4HJL - chains A and B; structure by X-ray diffraction, 1.50 A resolution.

[Chain A]
Molecule: Naphthalene 1,2-dioxygenase subunit alpha
From: Pseudomonas sp
Notes: EC 1.14.12.12
Reference sequence: P0A111 (NDOB_PSEU8); residue numbers follow UniProt; this construct covers 1-446
Sequence (446 residues; row label = number of the first residue in the row):
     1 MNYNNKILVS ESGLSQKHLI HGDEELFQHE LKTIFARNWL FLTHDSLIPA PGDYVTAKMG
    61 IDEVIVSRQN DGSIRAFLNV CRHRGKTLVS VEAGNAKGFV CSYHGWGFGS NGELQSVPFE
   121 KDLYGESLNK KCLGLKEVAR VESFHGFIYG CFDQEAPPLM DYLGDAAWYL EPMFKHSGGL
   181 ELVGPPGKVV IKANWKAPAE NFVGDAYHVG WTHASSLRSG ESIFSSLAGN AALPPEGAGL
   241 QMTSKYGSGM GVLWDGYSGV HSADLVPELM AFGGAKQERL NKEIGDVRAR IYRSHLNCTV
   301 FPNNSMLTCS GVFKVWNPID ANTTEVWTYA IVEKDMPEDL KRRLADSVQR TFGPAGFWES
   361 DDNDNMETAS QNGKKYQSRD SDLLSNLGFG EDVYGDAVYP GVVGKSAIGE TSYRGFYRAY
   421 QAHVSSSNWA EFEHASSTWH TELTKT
Curated features (UniProtKB/Swiss-Prot):
  - binding site ([2Fe-2S] cluster): Cys81, His83, Cys101, His104
  - binding site (Fe cation): His208, His213, Asp362
Ion coordination: 2Fe-2S cluster Fe: Cys81, His83, Cys101, His104; Fe ion: His208, His213, Asp362
Small-molecule neighbours:
  - 1-chloronaphthalene (15O): Asn201, Phe202, Asp205, Ala206, His208, Val209, Phe224, Val260, His295, Asn297, Leu307, Phe352
  - 2Fe-2S cluster (FES): Cys81, His83, Arg84, Gly85, Lys86, Cys101, Tyr103, His104, Gly105, Trp106
Reported in the primary citation:
  - binding site for 1-chloronaphthalene: Val209, Leu307

[Chain B]
Molecule: Naphthalene 1,2-dioxygenase subunit beta
From: Pseudomonas sp
Notes: EC 1.14.12.12
Reference sequence: P0A113 (NDOC_PSEU8); residues 2-193 here correspond to UniProt positions 3-194 (UniProt number = residue number + 1)
Sequence (192 residues; each row starts with the number of its first residue):
     2 INIQEDKLVS AHDAEEILRF FNCHDSALQQ EATTLLTQEA HLLDIQAYRA WLEHCVGSEV
    62 QYQVISRELR AASERRYKLN EAMNVYNENF QQLKVRVEHQ LDPQNWGNSP KLRFTRFITN
   122 VQAAMDVNDK ELLHIRSNVI LHRARRGNQV DVFYAAREDK WKRGEGGVRK LVQRFVDYPE
   182 RILQTHNLMV FL
Disulfides: Cys24 forms a disulfide with the same residue of a neighbouring copy of this chain

[Chain A / chain B interface]
Contacting residue pairs (86; chain A residue first):
  Ser46(A) with Leu80(B)
  Leu47(A) with Tyr78(B), hydrogen bond (backbone-side chain); Leu80(B)
  Asp53(A) with Tyr78(B)
  Val91(A) with Leu70(B); Arg71(B); Ala72(B)
  Glu92(A) with Glu69(B); Leu70(B), hydrogen bond (side chain-backbone); Arg182(B), salt bridge
  Ala93(A) with Glu69(B); Leu70(B); Arg71(B); Tyr78(B), hydrophobic
  Gly94(A) with Glu75(B); Tyr78(B)
  Asn95(A) with Glu75(B), hydrogen bond (backbone-side chain); Arg76(B), hydrogen bond (backbone-side chain); Arg77(B), hydrogen bond (backbone-side chain); Tyr78(B)
  Val183(A) with Asn81(B)
  Gly184(A) with Asn81(B)
  Pro185(A) with Glu69(B); Asn81(B); Glu82(B); Ala83(B); Met84(B); Arg182(B)
  Pro186(A) with Met84(B); Arg182(B), hydrogen bond (backbone-side chain)
  Lys188(A) with Arg182(B); Ile183(B); Leu184(B), hydrogen bond (backbone-backbone)
  Val189(A) with Leu184(B), hydrophobic; His187(B); Asn188(B)
  Val190(A) with Ile183(B), hydrophobic; Leu184(B), hydrogen bond (backbone-backbone); Gln185(B); His187(B)
  Ile191(A) with His187(B)
  Lys192(A) with His187(B)
  Trp211(A) with Trp107(B), hydrogen bond (backbone-side chain)
  Ala214(A) with Gln105(B)
  Ser215(A) with His100(B), hydrogen bond; Asp103(B); Asn106(B)
  Ser216(A) with His100(B), hydrogen bond
  Arg218(A) with Asp103(B), salt bridge; Gln105(B), hydrogen bond
  Ser219(A) with Val96(B); Glu99(B); His100(B), hydrogen bond (side chain-backbone)
  Gly229(A) with Gln105(B)
  Asp264(A) with Gln93(B), hydrogen bond
  Glu325(A) with Ile183(B)
  Asp346(A) with Asn85(B), hydrogen bond; Asn88(B), hydrogen bond
  Gln349(A) with Met84(B); Asn85(B)
  Arg350(A) with Asn88(B), hydrogen bond (side chain-backbone); Glu89(B), salt bridge; Gln93(B), hydrogen bond; Arg97(B), hydrogen bond (backbone-side chain)
  Pro354(A) with Met84(B); Leu184(B), hydrophobic; Asn188(B); Leu189(B), hydrogen bond (backbone-backbone)
  Ala355(A) with Val86(B), hydrophobic; Tyr87(B), hydrophobic; Arg97(B), hydrogen bond (backbone-side chain); Leu189(B); Met190(B)
  Gly356(A) with Met190(B)
  Phe357(A) with Val96(B), hydrophobic; His100(B), hydrogen bond (backbone-side chain); Met190(B), hydrophobic
  Ser360(A) with His100(B); Met190(B)
  Asp361(A) with His100(B), salt bridge
  Asn363(A) with His187(B); Asn188(B), hydrogen bond
  Asp364(A) with Gly108(B); Arg146(B), salt bridge; Arg147(B), salt bridge
  Glu367(A) with His187(B), salt bridge
Also at the interface, not in a pair above, chain A (44 interface residues in all): Pro49, Val55, Ala96, Gly187, Thr212, Gly220
Also at the interface, not in a pair above, chain B (39 interface residues in all): Ser67

[Summary]
Chain A and chain B form an interface of 44 and 39 residues respectively, with 23 hydrogen bonds and 7 salt
bridges. Polar contacts include Glu92(A)-Arg182(B), Arg218(A)-Asp103(B) and Arg350(A)-Glu89(B). Ligands of
chain A: 2Fe-2S cluster and 1-chloronaphthalene. From the paper: a binding site for 1-chloronaphthalene at
Val209(A) and Leu307(A).
Here chain A is Naphthalene 1,2-dioxygenase subunit alpha and chain B is Naphthalene 1,2-dioxygenase subunit
beta, both from Pseudomonas sp. Entry 4HJL (Naphthalene 1,2-Dioxygenase bound to 1-chloronaphthalene) was
determined by X-ray diffraction (same publication as 4HKV, 4HM0, 4HM2, 4HM3, 4HM4, 4HM5 and 3 further
entries).
